PDB entry 5XI7 | X-ray diffraction, 2.99 A resolution | chains C and E of the 6 polymer chains in the assembly

Chain C:
Protein: Tubulin alpha chain
Organism: Sus barbatus
UniProt: A0A0R4I993 (A0A0R4I993_SUSBA); residues 1-450 here = UniProt positions 1-450
Amino-acid sequence (450 residues; numbered 1 to 450; the number before each row is that of its first residue):
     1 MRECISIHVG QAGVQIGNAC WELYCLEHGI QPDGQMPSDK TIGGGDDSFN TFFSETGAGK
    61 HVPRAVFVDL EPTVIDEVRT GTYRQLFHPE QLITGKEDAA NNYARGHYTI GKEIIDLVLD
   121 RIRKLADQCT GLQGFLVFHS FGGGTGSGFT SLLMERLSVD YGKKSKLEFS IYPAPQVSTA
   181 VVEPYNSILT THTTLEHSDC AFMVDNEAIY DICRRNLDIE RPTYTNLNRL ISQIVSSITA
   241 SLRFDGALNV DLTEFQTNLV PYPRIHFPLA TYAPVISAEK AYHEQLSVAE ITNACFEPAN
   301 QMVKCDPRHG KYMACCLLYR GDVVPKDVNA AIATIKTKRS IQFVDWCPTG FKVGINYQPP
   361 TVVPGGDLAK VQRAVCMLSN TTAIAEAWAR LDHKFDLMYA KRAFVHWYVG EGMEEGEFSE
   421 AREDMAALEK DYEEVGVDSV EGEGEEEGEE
Disordered / not traced: 441-450
Bound ions: Ca2+: Asp39, Thr41, Gly44, Glu55
Ligand contacts: GTP (guanosine-5'-triphosphate): Gly10, Gln11, Ala12, Gln15, Ile16, Asp69, Asp98, Ala99, Ala100, Asn101, Ser140, Gly142, Gly143, Gly144, Thr145, Gly146, Ile171, Pro173, Val177, Ser178, Glu183, Asn206, Tyr224, Leu227, Asn228, Ile231

Chain E:
Protein: Stathmin-4
Organism: Rattus norvegicus
UniProt: P63043 (STMN4_RAT); residues -38 to 145 here correspond to UniProt positions 6-189 (UniProt number = residue number + 44)
Amino-acid sequence (184 residues; each row starts with the number of its first residue; numbers below 1 keep their minus sign (Tyr-38 is residue -38)):
   -38 YKEKMKELPL VSLFCSCFLS DPLNKSSYKY EADTVDLNWC VISDMEVIEL NKCTSGQSFE
    22 VILKPPSFDG VPEFNASLPR RRDPSLEEIQ KKLEAAEERR KYQEAELLKH LAEKREHERE
    82 VIQKAIEENN NFIKMAKEKL AQKMESNKEN REAHLAAMLE RLQEKDKHAE EVRKNKELKE
   142 EASR
Disordered / not traced: -38 to 5, 28-43, 142-145
Curated features (UniProtKB/Swiss-Prot):
  - modified residue: Ser46 (Phosphoserine)
  - lipidation (S-palmitoyl cysteine): Cys-24, Cys-22

Interface between chain C and chain E:
Pairs across the interface (29; chain C residue first):
  His107(C) with Lys104(E); Met105(E)
  Tyr108(C) with Lys104(E); Met105(E), hydrophobic; Asn108(E)
  Thr109(C) with Arg112(E)
  Lys112(C) with Met105(E)
  Leu152(C) with Met105(E), hydrophobic
  Glu155(C) with Leu101(E); Lys104(E), salt bridge
  Arg156(C) with Leu101(E)
  Ser158(C) with Phe93(E); Ile94(E)
  Val159(C) with Ile94(E); Lys98(E)
  Gly162(C) with Ile94(E)
  Lys163(C) with Asn90(E)
  Thr193(C) with Lys104(E)
  Glu196(C) with Phe93(E)
  His197(C) with Phe93(E)
  Gly410(C) with His115(E)
  Glu411(C) with Asn108(E), hydrogen bond (backbone-side chain); Arg112(E), salt bridge
  Gly412(C) with Asn108(E), hydrogen bond (backbone-side chain); Asn111(E), hydrogen bond (backbone-side chain); Arg112(E)
  Met413(C) with Asn108(E)
  Glu414(C) with Ser107(E); Asn111(E)
Other interface residues (no listed pair), chain E (14 interface residues in all): Ala97, Lys100

Overview:
19 residues of chain C and 14 residues of chain E are in contact, with 3 hydrogen bonds and 2 salt bridges.
Polar contacts include Glu155(C)-Lys104(E), Glu411(C)-Arg112(E) and Glu411(C)-Asn108(E). Ligands of chain C:
GTP. Asp39(C), Thr41(C), Gly44(C) and Glu55(C) form the Ca2+ site.
Here chain C is Tubulin alpha chain (Sus barbatus) and chain E is Stathmin-4 (Rattus norvegicus). Entry 5XI7
(Crystal structure of T2R-TTL bound with PO-7) was determined by X-ray diffraction.
